PDB entry 7LQX | X-ray diffraction, 1.30 A resolution | chain A

== Chain A ==
Protein: Glycosyl hydrolase BlGH5_18
Source organism: Bifidobacterium longum subsp. infantis (strain ATCC 15697 / DSM 20088 / JCM 1222 / NCTC 11817 / S12)
UniProtKB: B7GNS6 (B7GNS6_BIFLS); residue numbers follow UniProt; this construct covers 1-431
Chain sequence (451 residues; row label = number of the first residue in the row; numbers below 1 keep their minus sign (Mse-19 is residue -19)):
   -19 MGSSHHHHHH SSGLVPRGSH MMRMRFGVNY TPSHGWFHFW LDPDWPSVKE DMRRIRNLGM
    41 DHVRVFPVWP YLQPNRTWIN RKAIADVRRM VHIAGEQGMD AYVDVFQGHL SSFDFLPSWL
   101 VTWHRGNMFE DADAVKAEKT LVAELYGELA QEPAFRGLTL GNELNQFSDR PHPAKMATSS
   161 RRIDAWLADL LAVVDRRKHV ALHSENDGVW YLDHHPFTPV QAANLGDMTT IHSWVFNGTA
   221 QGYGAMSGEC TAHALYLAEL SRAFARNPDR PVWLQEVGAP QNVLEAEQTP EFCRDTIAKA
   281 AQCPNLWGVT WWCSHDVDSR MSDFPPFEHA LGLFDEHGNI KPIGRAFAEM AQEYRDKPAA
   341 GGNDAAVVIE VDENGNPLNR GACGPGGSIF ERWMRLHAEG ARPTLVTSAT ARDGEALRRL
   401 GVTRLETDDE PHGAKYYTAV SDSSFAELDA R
Unresolved in the structure: -19 to 0, 421-431
Differences from the reference sequence: initiating methionine (-19); expression tag (-18 to 0)
Modified residues: Mse-19 (selenomethionine); Mse2, Mse4, Mse32, Mse40, Mse70, Mse79, Mse108, Mse156, Mse208, Mse226, Mse301, Mse330, Mse374 (selenomethionine; parent Met)

== Overview ==
Chain A is Glycosyl hydrolase BlGH5_18 (Bifidobacterium longum subsp. infantis (strain ATCC 15697 / DSM 20088
/ JCM 1222 / NCTC 11817 / S12)); the structure, Crystal structure of a GH5_18 from Bifidobacterium longum
subsp. infantis, was determined by X-ray diffraction (same publication as 7LR1, 7LR2, 7LR6, 7LR7 and 7LR8).
